8VAQ - chains B and C of the 9 polymer chains in the assembly; structure by electron microscopy, 3.80 A resolution.

[Chain B (and C)]
Protein: DNA polymerase III subunit tau
Organism: Escherichia coli
Notes: EC 2.7.7.7; chain C of this document is another copy of the same molecule, construct and numbering; everything in this record applies to it too
Reference sequence: P06710 (DPO3X_ECOLI); numbering as in UniProt (aligned over 1-373)
Amino-acid sequence (376 residues; row label = number of the first residue in the row; numbers below 1 keep their minus sign (Gly-2 is residue -2)):
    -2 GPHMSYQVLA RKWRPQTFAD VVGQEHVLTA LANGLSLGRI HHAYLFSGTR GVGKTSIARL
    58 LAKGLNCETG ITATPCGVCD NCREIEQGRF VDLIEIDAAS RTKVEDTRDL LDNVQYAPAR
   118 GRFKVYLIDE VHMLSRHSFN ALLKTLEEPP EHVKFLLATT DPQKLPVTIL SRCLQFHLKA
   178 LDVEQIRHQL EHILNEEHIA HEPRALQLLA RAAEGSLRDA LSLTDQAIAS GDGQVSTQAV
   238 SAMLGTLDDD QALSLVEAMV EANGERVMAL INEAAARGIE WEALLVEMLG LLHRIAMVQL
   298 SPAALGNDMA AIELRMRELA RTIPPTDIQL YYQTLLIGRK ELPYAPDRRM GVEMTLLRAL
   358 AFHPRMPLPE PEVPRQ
Unresolved in the structure: 364-373 (chain C: 372-373)
Sequence notes: expression tag (-2 to 0)
Bound ions: Mg2+: Thr52 (together with ADP); Zn2+: Cys64, Cys73, Cys76, Cys79
Residues lining bound ligands: ADP / beryllium trifluoride: Leu6, Ala7, Arg8, Lys9, Trp10, Arg11, Pro12, Asp17, Val18, Val19, Arg47, Gly48, Val49, Gly50, Lys51, Thr52, Ser53, Glu127, Thr157, Gln186, Leu214, Arg215, Leu218
Curated features (UniProtKB/Swiss-Prot):
  - binding site (ATP): Gly45 to Thr52
  - binding site (Zn(2+)): Cys64, Cys73, Cys76, Cys79
  - mutagenesis: Gly118 (G118D: In dnaX2016(Ts); present in both isoforms, unable to grow at 42 degrees Celsius)
From the paper describing this entry:
  - catalytic residues: Glu127 (citing earlier work)
  - mutagenesis - K141A: decreased catalytic activity

[Chain B / chain C interface]
Contacting residue pairs (83; chain B residue first):
  Gly-2(B) - Ile68(C)
  Pro-1(B) - Gly67(C)
  Pro-1(B) - Ile68(C)
  His0(B) - Leu32(C)  hydrogen bond (side chain-backbone)
  His0(B) - Ser33(C)  hydrogen bond (side chain-backbone)
  His0(B) - Leu34(C)
  His0(B) - Gly35(C)
  His0(B) - Ile68(C)
  Tyr3(B) - Arg36(C)
  Gln4(B) - Arg36(C)
  Val5(B) - His38(C)
  Val5(B) - His39(C)
  Arg8(B) - His39(C)
  Arg8(B) - Glu144(C)
  Arg8(B) - Glu145(C)
  Arg8(B) - Pro146(C)
  Arg11(B) - Glu144(C)
  Arg11(B) - Glu145(C)  salt bridge
  Arg47(B) - Val164(C)
  Arg47(B) - Ser168(C)
  Thr52(B) - Lys141(C)
  Arg56(B) - Lys141(C)
  Arg56(B) - Glu145(C)  salt bridge
  Asp94(B) - Lys141(C)
  Ala96(B) - Asn137(C)
  Ala96(B) - Ala138(C)
  Ser97(B) - Arg105(C)  hydrogen bond (backbone-side chain)
  Thr99(B) - Arg105(C)  hydrogen bond
  Asp126(B) - Lys141(C)  salt bridge
  His129(B) - Asn137(C)
  Met130(B) - Arg133(C)
  Met130(B) - Asn137(C)  hydrogen bond
  Lys161(B) - Arg133(C)
  Arg215(B) - Glu144(C)  salt bridge
  Arg215(B) - Ser168(C)
  Arg215(B) - Arg169(C)
  Asp216(B) - Ser168(C)  hydrogen bond
  Ser219(B) - Ser168(C)
  Ser219(B) - Leu171(C)
  Asp222(B) - Arg36(C)
  Asp222(B) - His38(C)
  Gln223(B) - Leu171(C)
  Gln223(B) - Gln172(C)  hydrogen bond (side chain-backbone)
  Gln223(B) - Phe173(C)
  Ile225(B) - Arg36(C)
  Ala226(B) - Ala27(C)
  Ala226(B) - Asn30(C)
  Asp229(B) - Asn30(C)  hydrogen bond
  Gly230(B) - Asn30(C)
  Thr243(B) - His23(C)
  Leu244(B) - Gln172(C)
  Asp246(B) - Gln160(C)
  Met265(B) - Met294(C)  hydrophobic
  Met265(B) - Leu297(C)  hydrophobic
  Ala273(B) - Lys176(C)
  Ala273(B) - Ala177(C)  hydrogen bond (backbone-backbone)
  Arg274(B) - His174(C)
  Gly275(B) - Thr46(C)
  Glu338(B) - Tyr329(C)
  Glu338(B) - Gln330(C)
  Glu338(B) - Leu333(C)
  Tyr341(B) - Leu333(C)
  Tyr341(B) - Arg336(C)  hydrogen bond (backbone-side chain)
  Tyr341(B) - Lys337(C)
  Ala342(B) - Tyr329(C)
  Ala342(B) - Leu333(C)  hydrophobic
  Ala342(B) - Arg336(C)  hydrogen bond (backbone-side chain)
  Pro343(B) - Leu286(C)  hydrophobic
  Pro343(B) - Gly287(C)
  Pro343(B) - Tyr329(C)
  Pro343(B) - Arg336(C)
  Met347(B) - His290(C)  hydrogen bond
  Met347(B) - Arg291(C)
  Glu350(B) - His290(C)  salt bridge
  Glu350(B) - Met294(C)
  Met351(B) - His290(C)
  Met351(B) - Gln326(C)
  Met351(B) - Tyr329(C)  hydrophobic
  Leu354(B) - Ala293(C)
  Leu354(B) - Met294(C)  hydrophobic
  Leu354(B) - Leu297(C)  hydrophobic
  Arg355(B) - Gln326(C)
  Arg355(B) - Gln330(C)  hydrogen bond
Also at the interface, not in a pair above, chain B (51 interface residues in all): Ala7, Ser227, Met240, Gly261, Ala272, Gly348, Leu357
Also at the interface, not in a pair above, chain C (49 interface residues in all): Gly31, Thr165, Leu167, Cys170, Val283

[Overview]
The interface between chain B and chain C involves 51 residues on one side and 49 on the other, with 13
hydrogen bonds and 5 salt bridges. Among the polar pairs are Arg11(B)-Glu145(C), Arg56(B)-Glu145(C) and
Asp126(B)-Lys141(C). The paper reports the catalytic residue Glu127(B); K141A of chain B reduces catalytic
activity.
Chain B and chain C are both DNA polymerase III subunit tau (Escherichia coli); the structure, Structure of
the E. coli clamp loader bound to the beta clamp in a Closed-DNA1 conformation, was determined by electron
microscopy together with 8VAL, 8VAM, 8VAN, 8VAP, 8VAR, 8VAS and 8VAT from the same study.
